Entry 6FVW (electron microscopy, 4.50 A resolution (low resolution: residue-level contacts below are approximate; hydrogen-bond / salt-bridge calls are withheld)); this record covers chains L and M of the 47 polymer chains in the assembly.

# Chain L
Molecule: 26S proteasome subunit RPT4
From: Saccharomyces cerevisiae (strain ATCC 204508 / S288c)
UniProt: P53549 (PRS10_YEAST); residues 49-436 here = UniProt positions 49-436
Amino-acid sequence (388 residues; each row starts with the number of its first residue):
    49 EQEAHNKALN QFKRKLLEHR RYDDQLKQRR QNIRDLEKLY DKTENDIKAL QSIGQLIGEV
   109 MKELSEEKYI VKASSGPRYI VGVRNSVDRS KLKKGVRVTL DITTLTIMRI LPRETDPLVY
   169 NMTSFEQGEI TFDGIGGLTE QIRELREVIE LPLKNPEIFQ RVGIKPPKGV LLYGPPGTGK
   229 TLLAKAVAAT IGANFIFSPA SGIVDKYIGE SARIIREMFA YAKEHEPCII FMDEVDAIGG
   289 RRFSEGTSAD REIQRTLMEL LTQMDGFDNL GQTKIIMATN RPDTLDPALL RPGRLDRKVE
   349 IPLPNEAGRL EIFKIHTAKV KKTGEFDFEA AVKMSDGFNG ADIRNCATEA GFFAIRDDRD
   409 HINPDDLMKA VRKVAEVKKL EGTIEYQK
Curated features (UniProtKB/Swiss-Prot):
  - binding site (ATP): Gly222 to Thr229
Ion coordination: Mg2+: Thr229 (together with ADP)
Residues lining bound ligands: ADP (adenosine-5'-diphosphate): Gly182, Ile183, Gly184, Leu186, Pro223, Pro224, Gly225, Thr226, Gly227, Lys228, Thr229, Leu230, Ile360, Ile363, His364, Gly388, Ala389, Arg392
What the authors report for this chain:
  - conformationally variable residues (side-chain flip): Phe315

# Chain M
Molecule: 26S proteasome regulatory subunit 6A
From: Saccharomyces cerevisiae (strain ATCC 204508 / S288c)
UniProt: P33297 (PRS6A_YEAST); residue numbers follow UniProt; this construct covers 14-434
Amino-acid sequence (421 residues; each row starts with the number of its first residue):
    14 GDDELDQEIL NLSTQELQTR AKLLDNEIRI FRSELQRLSH ENNVMLEKIK DNKEKIKNNR
    74 QLPYLVANVV EVMDMNEIED KENSESTTQG GNVNLDNTAV GKAAVVKTSS RQTVFLPMVG
   134 LVDPDKLKPN DLVGVNKDSY LILDTLPSEF DSRVKAMEVD EKPTETYSDV GGLDKQIEEL
   194 VEAIVLPMKR ADKFKDMGIR APKGALMYGP PGTGKTLLAR ACAAQTNATF LKLAAPQLVQ
   254 MYIGEGAKLV RDAFALAKEK APTIIFIDEL DAIGTKRFDS EKSGDREVQR TMLELLNQLD
   314 GFSSDDRVKV LAATNRVDVL DPALLRSGRL DRKIEFPLPS EDSRAQILQI HSRKMTTDDD
   374 INWQELARST DEFNGAQLKA VTVEAGMIAL RNGQSSVKHE DFVEGISEVQ ARKSKSVSFY
   434 A
Curated features (UniProtKB/Swiss-Prot):
  - binding site (ATP): Gly222 to Thr229
  - modified residue: Tyr180 (Phosphotyrosine)
Ion coordination: Mg2+: Thr229 (together with ATP)
Residues lining bound ligands: ATP (adenosine-5'-triphosphate): Val183, Gly184, Leu186, Pro224, Gly225, Thr226, Gly227, Lys228, Thr229, Leu230, Glu282, Asn328, Ile360, His364, Gly388, Ala389, Lys392

# How chain L and chain M interact
Residue-residue contacts (137):
  His53(L) - Thr27(M)
  Leu57(L) - Ile22(M)
  Phe60(L) - Glu17(M)
  Phe60(L) - Thr27(M)
  Phe60(L) - Leu30(M)
  Phe60(L) - Gln31(M)
  Lys61(L) - Asp16(M)
  Lys63(L) - Ala34(M)
  Lys63(L) - Leu37(M)
  Lys63(L) - Asp38(M)
  Lys63(L) - Ile41(M)
  Leu64(L) - Asp16(M)
  Leu64(L) - Arg33(M)
  Leu64(L) - Leu37(M)
  Leu65(L) - Asp16(M)
  Glu66(L) - Ile41(M)
  His67(L) - Leu37(M)
  His67(L) - Glu40(M)
  His67(L) - Ile41(M)
  His67(L) - Phe44(M)
  Arg68(L) - Gly14(M)
  Arg68(L) - Asp15(M)
  Arg68(L) - Asp16(M)
  Tyr70(L) - Leu48(M)
  Asp71(L) - Phe44(M)
  Gln73(L) - Leu48(M)
  Leu74(L) - Phe44(M)
  Leu74(L) - Glu47(M)
  Leu74(L) - Leu48(M)
  Arg77(L) - Leu48(M)
  Arg77(L) - Leu51(M)
  Arg77(L) - Ser52(M)
  Arg77(L) - Asn55(M)
  Arg78(L) - Glu47(M)
  Arg78(L) - Leu51(M)
  Asn80(L) - Asn55(M)
  Ile81(L) - Leu51(M)
  Ile81(L) - Glu54(M)
  Ile81(L) - Asn55(M)
  Leu84(L) - Asn55(M)
  Leu84(L) - Met58(M)
  Leu84(L) - Leu59(M)
  Leu84(L) - Ile62(M)
  Leu87(L) - Ile62(M)
  Tyr88(L) - Met58(M)
  Tyr88(L) - Lys61(M)
  Tyr88(L) - Asn65(M)
  Lys90(L) - Gly133(M)
  Lys90(L) - Leu134(M)
  Thr91(L) - Ile62(M)
  Thr91(L) - Asn65(M)
  Thr91(L) - Ile69(M)
  Glu92(L) - Asn65(M)
  Asn93(L) - Leu108(M)
  Asn93(L) - Asp109(M)
  Asn93(L) - Gly133(M)
  Asp94(L) - Ile69(M)
  Asp94(L) - Val132(M)
  Asp94(L) - Gly133(M)
  Asp94(L) - Leu134(M)
  Ile95(L) - Asn65(M)
  Ile95(L) - Lys68(M)
  Ile95(L) - Ile69(M)
  Lys96(L) - Asp109(M)
  Lys96(L) - Asn110(M)
  Ala97(L) - Asp109(M)
  Ala97(L) - Val132(M)
  Ala97(L) - Leu154(M)
  Leu98(L) - Asn72(M)
  Ile101(L) - Ser152(M)
  Gly102(L) - Tyr153(M)
  Gly102(L) - Leu154(M)
  Gln103(L) - Val127(M)
  Gln103(L) - Phe128(M)
  Leu104(L) - Gln125(M)
  Leu104(L) - Thr126(M)
  Ile105(L) - Thr126(M)
  Ile105(L) - Phe128(M)
  Ser134(L) - Thr100(M)
  Ser134(L) - Thr101(M)
  Val135(L) - Thr100(M)
  Thr147(L) - Phe128(M)
  Met156(L) - Gln102(M)
  Arg157(L) - Glu98(M)
  Arg157(L) - Val113(M)
  Arg157(L) - Phe128(M)
  Arg157(L) - Leu129(M)
  Arg157(L) - Pro130(M)
  Leu159(L) - Phe128(M)
  Pro160(L) - Met86(M)
  Pro160(L) - Met88(M)
  Glu162(L) - Glu84(M)
  Gly250(L) - Arg299(M)
  Gly250(L) - Arg303(M)
  Ile251(L) - Arg303(M)
  Val252(L) - Arg299(M)
  Val252(L) - Arg303(M)
  Asp253(L) - Phe291(M)
  Asp253(L) - Arg299(M)
  Lys254(L) - Phe291(M)
  Lys254(L) - Asp292(M)
  Lys254(L) - Glu294(M)
  Tyr255(L) - Glu294(M)
  Glu258(L) - Arg303(M)
  Glu282(L) - Arg339(M)
  Glu282(L) - Arg342(M)
  Asp284(L) - Arg339(M)
  Glu300(L) - Phe291(M)
  Glu300(L) - Asp292(M)
  Val368(L) - Met210(M)
  Val368(L) - Gly211(M)
  Val368(L) - Ile212(M)
  Lys369(L) - Asp209(M)
  Lys369(L) - Met210(M)
  Asn393(L) - Arg213(M)
  Thr396(L) - Arg213(M)
  Glu397(L) - Glu195(M)
  Gly399(L) - Met210(M)
  Phe400(L) - Phe207(M)
  Phe400(L) - Pro215(M)
  Phe400(L) - Arg345(M)
  Ala402(L) - Met210(M)
  Ile403(L) - Arg203(M)
  Ile403(L) - Lys206(M)
  Ile403(L) - Phe207(M)
  Ile403(L) - Met210(M)
  Arg404(L) - Glu195(M)
  Arg404(L) - Leu199(M)
  Arg404(L) - Arg203(M)
  Asp406(L) - Arg203(M)
  Asp406(L) - Lys206(M)
  Asp408(L) - Asp209(M)
  Asp408(L) - Met210(M)
  His409(L) - Met210(M)
  Ile410(L) - Met210(M)
  Lys421(L) - Glu192(M)
  Lys421(L) - Glu195(M)
Interface residues without a listed pair, chain L (85 interface residues in all): Ser100, Ser122, Ser123, Lys139, Ile150, Ile158, Arg161, Ser249, Ser296, Ala297, Asn328, Arg329, Arg392, Ala395, Phe401, Arg407, Glu429
Interface residues without a listed pair, chain M (86 interface residues in all): Arg45, Ser99, Ala116, Val118, Arg124, Met131, Asp136, Lys289, Arg290, Lys295, Leu306, Ala336, Asp344, Lys346

# In short
The interface between chain L and chain M involves 85 residues on one side and 86 on the other. Chain L binds
ADP. Bound to chain M: ATP. From UniProt: 8 ATP-binding residues on chain L; 8 ATP-binding residues on chain
M. The paper reports conformational variability at Phe315(L).
Here chain L is 26S proteasome subunit RPT4 and chain M is 26S proteasome regulatory subunit 6A, both from
Saccharomyces cerevisiae (strain ATCC 204508 / S288c). Entry 6FVW (26S proteasome, s4 state) was determined by
electron microscopy together with 6FVT, 6FVU, 6FVV, 6FVX and 6FVY from the same study.
